5VMJ - chains A and B of the 6 polymer chains in the assembly; structure by X-ray diffraction, 2.95 A resolution.

[Chain A]
Name: Hemagglutinin HA1
Organism: Influenza A virus (A/New_York/1/18(H1N1))
Reference sequence: Q9WFX4 (Q9WFX4_9INFA); aligned to UniProt positions 18-343 over residues 1-326 (the alignment contains insertions or deletions, so no single offset holds)
Chain sequence (326 residues; each row starts with the number of its first residue):
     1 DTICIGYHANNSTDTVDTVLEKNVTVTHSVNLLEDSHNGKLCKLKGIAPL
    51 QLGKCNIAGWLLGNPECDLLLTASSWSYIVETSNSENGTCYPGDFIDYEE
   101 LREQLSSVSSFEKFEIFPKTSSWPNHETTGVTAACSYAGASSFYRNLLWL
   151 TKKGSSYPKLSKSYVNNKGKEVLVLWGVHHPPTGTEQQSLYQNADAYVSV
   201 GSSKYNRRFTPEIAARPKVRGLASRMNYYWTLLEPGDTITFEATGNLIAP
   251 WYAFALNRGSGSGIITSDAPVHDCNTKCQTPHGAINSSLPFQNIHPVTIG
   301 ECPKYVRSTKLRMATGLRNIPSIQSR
Disordered / not traced: 322-326
Sequence notes: engineered mutation E186 (Asp204 in Q9WFX4), L222 (Gln240 in Q9WFX4), S224 (Gly242 in Q9WFX4)
Disulfides: C42-C274, C55-C67, C90-C135, C278-C302
Glycans and other covalent adducts: N-acetylglucosamine (NAG) linked to N87, N286

[Chain B]
Name: Hemagglutinin HA2
Organism: Influenza A virus (strain A/Brevig Mission/1/1918 H1N1)
Reference sequence: Q9WFX3 (HEMA_I18A0); residues 1-185 here correspond to UniProt positions 345-529 (UniProt number = residue number + 344)
Chain sequence (191 residues; each row starts with the number of its first residue):
     1 GLFGAIAGFIEGGWTGMIDGWYGYHHQNEQGSGYAADQKSTQNAIDGITN
    51 KVNSVIEKMNTQFTAVGKEFNNLERRIENLNKKVDDGFLDIWTYNAELLV
   101 LLENERTLDFHDSNVRNLYEKVKSQLKNNAKEIGNGCFEFYHKCDDACME
   151 SVRNGTYDYPKYSEESKLNREEIDGVKLESMGVYQGALVPR
Disordered / not traced: 165-191
Sequence notes: expression tag (186-191)
Disulfides: C144-C148
Swiss-Prot annotation at these positions:
  - glycosylation: N154 (N-linked (GlcNAc...) asparagine)

[Chain A / chain B interface]
Cross-chain cystine bridges: C4(A)-C137(B)
Pairs across the interface (129):
  D1(A) with Q27(B), hydrogen bond (backbone-backbone); N28(B); F138(B); E139(B); F140(B), hydrogen bond (backbone-backbone)
  T2(A) with H25(B); H26(B); Q27(B), hydrogen bond (backbone-backbone); F138(B); E139(B); M149(B)
  I3(A) with H25(B); C137(B); F138(B), hydrogen bond (backbone-backbone); F140(B), hydrophobic; V152(B), hydrophobic
  C4(A) with W14(B); G23(B); Y24(B); H25(B), hydrogen bond (backbone-backbone); G136(B); C137(B), disulfide
  I5(A) with I10(B); W14(B); G23(B); Y24(B), hydrophobic; L118(B), hydrophobic; Y119(B), hydrophobic; V122(B), hydrophobic; G136(B), hydrogen bond (backbone-backbone)
  G6(A) with W14(B); Y22(B); G23(B), hydrogen bond (backbone-backbone)
  Y7(A) with I6(B); A7(B), hydrogen bond (side chain-backbone); I10(B), hydrogen bond (side chain-backbone); E11(B); G12(B), hydrogen bond (side chain-backbone); G13(B); W14(B), hydrogen bond (backbone-backbone); M17(B); W21(B)
  H8(A) with M17(B), hydrogen bond (side chain-backbone); I18(B); G20(B); W21(B), hydrogen bond (backbone-backbone)
  A9(A) with G13(B); W14(B), hydrogen bond (backbone-backbone); T15(B)
  V16(A) with N104(B)
  D17(A) with L101(B); N104(B), hydrogen bond (backbone-side chain)
  T18(A) with L101(B); N104(B); E105(B), hydrogen bond; L108(B)
  V19(A) with L101(B), hydrogen bond (backbone-backbone); L102(B), hydrophobic; E105(B)
  L20(A) with E105(B)
  V24(A) with L108(B), hydrophobic
  T27(A) with W21(B)
  H28(A) with W21(B)
  L32(A) with V55(B), hydrophobic; I56(B), hydrophobic
  L44(A) with F63(B), hydrophobic
  K45(A) with F63(B)
  E99(A) with E69(B); N71(B), hydrogen bond
  R102(A) with E69(B), salt bridge
  E103(A) with K68(B), salt bridge
  G261(A) with F63(B); A65(B)
  S262(A) with A65(B)
  G263(A) with A65(B)
  I264(A) with E69(B)
  S288(A) with I56(B)
  P290(A) with M59(B)
  F291(A) with M59(B), hydrophobic; A96(B), hydrophobic
  P296(A) with V66(B)
  V297(A) with G67(B)
  T298(A) with T64(B); A65(B); V66(B), hydrogen bond (backbone-backbone)
  I299(A) with F63(B), hydrophobic; T64(B)
  G300(A) with Q62(B); F63(B); T64(B), hydrogen bond (backbone-backbone)
  E301(A) with T61(B); Q62(B); F63(B)
  C302(A) with T61(B)
  K304(A) with M59(B); W92(B)
  Y305(A) with L89(B)
  V306(A) with L89(B), hydrophobic; W92(B); T93(B)
  R307(A) with L89(B); T93(B), hydrogen bond (backbone-side chain)
  S308(A) with T93(B); E97(B), hydrogen bond
  L311(A) with A96(B), hydrophobic; E97(B); V100(B), hydrophobic
  R312(A) with V100(B); N104(B), hydrogen bond (backbone-side chain)
  M313(A) with K51(B); V55(B), hydrophobic; N104(B)
  A314(A) with N104(B), hydrogen bond (backbone-side chain); T107(B)
  T315(A) with W21(B); I48(B); V52(B); T107(B); H111(B), hydrogen bond (backbone-side chain)
  G316(A) with W21(B); H111(B), hydrogen bond (backbone-side chain)
  L317(A) with W21(B); H111(B)
  R318(A) with L108(B)
  I320(A) with A7(B), hydrophobic; E11(B); G12(B); G13(B), hydrogen bond (backbone-backbone)
  P321(A) with T15(B)
Other interface residues (no listed pair), chain A (57 interface residues in all): N10, V26, V30, L289, K310
Other interface residues (no listed pair), chain B (65 interface residues in all): A5, N60, F70, E103, V115, N135, H142

[In short]
The interface between chain A and chain B involves 57 residues on one side and 65 on the other, with 1
disulfide bond, 27 hydrogen bonds and 2 salt bridges. Polar pairs include R102(A)-E69(B), E103(A)-K68(B) and
Y7(A)-A7(B). N-acetylglucosamine is covalently linked to N87(A) and N286(A).
Here chain A is Hemagglutinin HA1 (Influenza A virus (A/New_York/1/18(H1N1))) and chain B is Hemagglutinin HA2
(Influenza A virus (strain A/Brevig Mission/1/1918 H1N1)). Entry 5VMJ (Influenza hemagglutinin H1 mutant DH1E
in complex with 3'SLN) was determined by X-ray diffraction, deposited together with 5VMC, 5VMF and 5VMG.
